Entry 5ILM (X-ray diffraction, 1.70 A resolution); this record covers chain A.

Chain A:
Protein: Myoglobin
From: Physeter catodon
UniProt: P02185 (MYG_PHYCD); residues 0-153 here correspond to UniProt positions 1-154 (UniProt number = residue number + 1)
Amino-acid sequence (154 residues; each row starts with the number of its first residue; numbering starts at 0):
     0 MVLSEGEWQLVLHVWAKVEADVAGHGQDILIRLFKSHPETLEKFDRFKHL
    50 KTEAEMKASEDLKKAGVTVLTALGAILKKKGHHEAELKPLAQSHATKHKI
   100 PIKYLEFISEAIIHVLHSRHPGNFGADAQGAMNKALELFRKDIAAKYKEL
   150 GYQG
Not modelled in the structure: 0
Sequence notes: engineered mutation Ala64 (His65 in P02185); variant Asn122 (Asp123 in P02185)
UniProt features mapped onto this chain:
  - binding site (heme b): His93
  - modified residue: Ser3 (Phosphoserine), Thr67 (Phosphothreonine)
Metal / ion sites: Fe ion near His93 (its only coordinating residue here)
Small-molecule neighbours: 4HE ((4-chlorophenyl)[3,3'-(7,12-diethenyl-3,8,13,17-tetramethylporphyrin-2,18-diyl-kappa~4~N~21~,N~22~,N~23~,N~24~)di(propanoato)(2-)]iron): Leu29, Phe33, Thr39, Lys42, Phe43, Arg45, Phe46, Leu61, Ala64, Thr67, Val68, Ala71, Leu72, Leu89, Ser92, His93, His97, Ile99, Tyr103, Leu104, Ile107, Phe138
From the paper describing this entry:
  - binding site for 4HE: Val68
  - conformationally variable residues (side-chain flip): Phe46

Overview:
Bound to chain A: compound 4HE. UniProt lists heme b-binding residue His93. The paper reports a binding site
for 4HE at Val68; conformational variability at Phe46.
Chain A is Myoglobin (Physeter catodon); the structure, H64A sperm whale myoglobin with a Fe-chlorophenyl
moiety, was determined by X-ray diffraction, deposited together with 5IKS, 5ILE, 5ILP and 5ILR.
